8TMN - chains L and A of the 7 polymer chains in the assembly; structure by electron microscopy, 3.30 A resolution.

# Chain L
Molecule: sAB C18 Light Chain
From: Homo sapiens
Amino-acid sequence (215 residues; row label = number of the first residue in the row):
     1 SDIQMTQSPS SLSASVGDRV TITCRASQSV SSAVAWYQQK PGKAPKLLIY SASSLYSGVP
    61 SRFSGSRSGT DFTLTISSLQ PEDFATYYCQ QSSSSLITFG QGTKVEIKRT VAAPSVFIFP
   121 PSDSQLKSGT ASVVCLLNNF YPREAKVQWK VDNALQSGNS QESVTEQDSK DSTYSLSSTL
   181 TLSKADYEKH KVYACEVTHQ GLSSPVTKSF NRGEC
Disordered / not traced: 1, 109-215
Disulfides: Cys24-Cys89

# Chain A
Molecule: Cobalt/magnesium transport protein CorA
From: Thermotoga maritima
UniProt: Q9WZ31 (CORA_THEMA); residue numbers follow UniProt; this construct covers 1-351
Amino-acid sequence (373 residues; row label = number of the first residue in the row; numbers below 1 keep their minus sign (Met-21 is residue -21)):
   -21 MGSSHHHHHH SSGRENLYFQ GHMEEKRLSA KKGLPPGTLV YTGKYREDFE IEVMNYSIEE
    39 FREFKTTDVE SVLPFRDSST PTWINITGIH RTDVVQRVGE FFGIHPLVLE DILNVHQRPK
    99 VEFFENYVFI VLKMFTYDKN LHELESEQVS LILTKNCVLM FQEKIGDVFD PVRERIRYNR
   159 GIIRKKRADY LLYSLIDALV DDYFVLLEKI DDEIDVLEEE VLERPEKETV QRTHQLKRNL
   219 VELRKTIWPL REVLSSLYRD VPPLIEKETV PYFRDVYDHT IQIADTVETF RDIVSGLLDV
   279 YLSSVSNKTN EVMKVLTIIA TIFMPLTFIA GIYGMNFEYM PELRWKWGYP VVLAVMGVIA
   339 VIMVVYFKKK KWL
Disordered / not traced: -21 to 16
Differences from the reference sequence: initiating methionine (-21); expression tag (-20 to 0)
UniProt features mapped onto this chain:
  - motif: Gly312 to Asn314 (Probable selectivity filter)
  - site: Asn288 (Essential for ion permeation), Leu294 (Important for closing the ion permeation pathway in the closed state), Thr295 (Threonine that confers selectivity for Co(2+) transport)
  - mutagenesis: Asp89 (D89F/K: Decreases ion transport), Asp253 (D253K: Increases protein stability. Decreases ion transport), Leu280 (L280A: Decreases ion transport), Asn288 (N288L: Abolishes Co(2+) uptake), Met291 (M291A: No effect on ion transport), Leu294 (L294A/V: Increases ion transport by suppression of an obstruction in the transmembrane ion permeation pathway), Thr295 (T295L: Strongly reduces Co(2+) uptake. Abolishes Co(2+) uptake; when associated with L-299; T295M: Strongly reduces Co(2+) uptake ...), Thr299 (T299L: Reduces Co(2+) uptake. Abolishes Co(2+) uptake; when associated with L-295; T299M: No effect on Co(2+) uptake; T299S: Abolishes Co(2+) uptake), Pro303 (P303A/G/I: Increases ion transport by suppression of a kink in the transmembrane ion permeation pathway), Thr305 (T305L: Abolishes Co(2+) uptake), Ile310 (I310A: Increases ion transport), Tyr311 (Y311A: Abolishes pentamerization. Abolishes ion transport; Y311F: No effect on pentamerization. No effect on ion transport), 7 further mutagenesis entries in UniProt

# Interface between chain L and chain A
Residue-residue contacts (7; chain L residue first):
  Ser29(L) - Glu186(A)
  Ser29(L) - Asp190(A)
  Ser31(L) - Asp189(A)  hydrogen bond
  Arg67(L) - Asp189(A)  salt bridge
  Arg67(L) - Asp190(A)
  Arg67(L) - Asp193(A)  salt bridge
  Gly69(L) - Val194(A)
Also at the interface, not in a pair above, chain L (6 interface residues in all): Thr70, Ser93

# Overview
The interface between chain L and chain A involves 6 residues on one side and 5 on the other, with 1 hydrogen
bond and 2 salt bridges. Among the polar pairs are Arg67(L)-Asp189(A), Arg67(L)-Asp193(A) and
Ser31(L)-Asp189(A). From UniProt: 19 mutagenesis sites on chain A.
Chain L is sAB C18 Light Chain (Homo sapiens) and chain A is Cobalt/magnesium transport protein CorA
(Thermotoga maritima); the structure, Cryo-EM structure of magnesium depleted CorA in complex with
conformation-specific synthetic antibody C18, State MGD-1D, was determined by electron microscopy.
